PDB entry 4WSV | X-ray diffraction, 3.10 A resolution | chains A and D of the 6 polymer chains in the assembly

# Chain A
Name: Hemagglutinin HA1 chain
From: Influenza A virus H6N1 subtype
Chain sequence (334 residues; each row starts with the number of its first residue; numbers below 1 keep their minus sign (Ala-4 is residue -4)):
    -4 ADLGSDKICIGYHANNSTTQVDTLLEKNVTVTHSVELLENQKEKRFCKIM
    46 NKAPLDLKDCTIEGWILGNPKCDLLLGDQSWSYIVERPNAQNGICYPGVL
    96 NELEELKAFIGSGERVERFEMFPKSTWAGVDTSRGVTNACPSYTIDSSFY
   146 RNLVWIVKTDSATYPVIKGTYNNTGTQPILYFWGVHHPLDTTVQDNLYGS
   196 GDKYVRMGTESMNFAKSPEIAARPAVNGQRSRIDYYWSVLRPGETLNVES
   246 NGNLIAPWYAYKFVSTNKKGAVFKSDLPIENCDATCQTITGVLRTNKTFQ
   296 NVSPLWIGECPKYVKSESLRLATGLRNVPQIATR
Unresolved in the structure: -4 to -1, 325-329
Disulfide bonds: Cys42-Cys277, Cys55-Cys67, Cys90-Cys135, Cys281-Cys305
Covalent attachments: N-acetylglucosamine (NAG) linked to Asn11, Asn23, Asn167
Small-molecule neighbours: N-acetyl-alpha-neuraminic acid (SIA): Tyr91, Gly130, Val131, Thr132, Asn133, Trp150, Val152, His181, Leu184, Val188, Leu192, Gln224, Ser226

# Chain D
Name: Hemagglutinin HA2 chain
From: Influenza A virus H6N1 subtype
Chain sequence (181 residues; numbered 1 to 181; the number before each row is that of its first residue):
     1 GIFGAIAGFIEGGWTGMIDGWYGYHHENSQGSGYAADRESTQKAIDGITN
    51 KVNSIINKMNTQFEAVDHEFSNLERRIGNLNKRMEDGFLDVWTYNAELLV
   101 LLENERTLDLHDANVKNLYEKVKSQLRDNANDLGNGCFEFWHKCDNECME
   151 SVKNGTYDYPKYQKESKLNRQGIESGRLVPR
Unresolved in the structure: 169-181
Disulfide bonds: Cys144-Cys148

# Chain A / chain D interface
Contacting residue pairs - 11 pairs, chain A then chain D:
  Glu97(A) with Leu73(D)
  Glu99(A) with Arg76(D)
  Glu100(A) with Asn72(D); Leu73(D); Glu74(D); Arg75(D), hydrogen bond (side chain-backbone); Arg76(D), salt bridge
  Ala103(A) with Arg75(D); Arg76(D)
  Phe104(A) with Arg75(D)
  Trp232(A) with Leu73(D), hydrophobic
Also at the interface, not in a pair above, chain A (7 interface residues in all): Ser107

# In short
7 residues of chain A and 5 residues of chain D are in contact; the contacts include 1 hydrogen bond and 1
salt bridge. Polar contacts include Glu100(A)-Arg76(D) and Glu100(A)-Arg75(D). Bound to chain A:
N-acetyl-alpha-neuraminic acid. Covalently linked N-acetylglucosamine: at Asn11(A), Asn23(A) and Asn167(A).
Chain A is Hemagglutinin HA1 chain and chain D is Hemagglutinin HA2 chain, both from Influenza A virus H6N1
subtype; the structure, The crystal structure of hemagglutinin from A/Taiwan/1/2013 in complex with 6'SLN, was
determined by X-ray diffraction, deposited together with 4WST, 4WSU, 4WSW and 4WSX.
